Entry 6W5U (electron microscopy, 3.90 A resolution); this record covers chain A.

== Chain A ==
Protein: NPC intracellular cholesterol transporter 1
Source organism: Homo sapiens
UniProt: O15118 (NPC1_HUMAN); residue numbers follow UniProt; this construct covers 1-1278
Amino-acid sequence (1311 residues; numbered 1 to 1311; the number before each row is that of its first residue):
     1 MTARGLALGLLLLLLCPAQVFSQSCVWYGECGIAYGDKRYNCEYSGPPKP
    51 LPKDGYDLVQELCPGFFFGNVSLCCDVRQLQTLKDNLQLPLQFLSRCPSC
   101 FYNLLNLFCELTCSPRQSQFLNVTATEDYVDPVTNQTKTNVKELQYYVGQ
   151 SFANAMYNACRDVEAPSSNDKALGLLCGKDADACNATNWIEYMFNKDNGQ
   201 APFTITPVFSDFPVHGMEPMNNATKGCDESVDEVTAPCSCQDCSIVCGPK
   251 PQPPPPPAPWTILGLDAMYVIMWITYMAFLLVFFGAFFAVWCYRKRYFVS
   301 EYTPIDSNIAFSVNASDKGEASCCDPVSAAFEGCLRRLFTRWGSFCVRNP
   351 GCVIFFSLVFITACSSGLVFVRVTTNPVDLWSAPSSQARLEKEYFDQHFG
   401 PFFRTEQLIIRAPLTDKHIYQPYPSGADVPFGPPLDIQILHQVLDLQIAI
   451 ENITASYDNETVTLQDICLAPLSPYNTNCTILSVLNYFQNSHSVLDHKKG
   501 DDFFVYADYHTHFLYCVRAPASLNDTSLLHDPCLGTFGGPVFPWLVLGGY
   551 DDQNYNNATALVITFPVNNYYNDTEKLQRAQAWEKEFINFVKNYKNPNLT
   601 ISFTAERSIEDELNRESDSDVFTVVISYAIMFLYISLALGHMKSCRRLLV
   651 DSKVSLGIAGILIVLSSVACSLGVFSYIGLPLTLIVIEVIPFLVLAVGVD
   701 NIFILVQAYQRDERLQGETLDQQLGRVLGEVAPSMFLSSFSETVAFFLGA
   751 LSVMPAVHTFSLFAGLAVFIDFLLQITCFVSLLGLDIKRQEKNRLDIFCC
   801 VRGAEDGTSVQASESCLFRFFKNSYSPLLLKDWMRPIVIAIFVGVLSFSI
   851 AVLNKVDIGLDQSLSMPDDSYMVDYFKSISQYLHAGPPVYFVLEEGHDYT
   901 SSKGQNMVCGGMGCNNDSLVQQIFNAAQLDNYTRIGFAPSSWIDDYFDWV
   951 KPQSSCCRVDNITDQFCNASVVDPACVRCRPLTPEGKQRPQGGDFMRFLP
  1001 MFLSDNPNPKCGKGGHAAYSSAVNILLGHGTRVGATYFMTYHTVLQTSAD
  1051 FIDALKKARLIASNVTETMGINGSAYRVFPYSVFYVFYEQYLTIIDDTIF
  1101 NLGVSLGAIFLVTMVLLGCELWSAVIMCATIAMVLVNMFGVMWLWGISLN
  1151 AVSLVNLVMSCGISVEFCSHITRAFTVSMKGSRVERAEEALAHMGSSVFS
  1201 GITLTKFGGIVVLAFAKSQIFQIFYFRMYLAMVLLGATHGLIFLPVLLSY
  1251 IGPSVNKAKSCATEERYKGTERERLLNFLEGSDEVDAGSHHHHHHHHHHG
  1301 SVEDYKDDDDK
Not modelled in the structure: 1-22, 296-325, 642-649, 795-814, 1256-1311
Sequence notes: expression tag (1279-1311)
Curated features (UniProtKB/Swiss-Prot):
  - region: Leu-175 to Ile-205 (Important for cholesterol binding and cholesterol transfer from NPC1 to liposomes), Leu-1275 to Phe-1278 (Required for location in lysosomes)
  - motif: Leu-1275 to Phe-1278 (Di-leucine motif)
  - binding site (cholesterol): Asn-41, Gln-79
  - site: Phe-108 (Important for cholesterol binding)
  - glycosylation (N-linked (GlcNAc...) asparagine): Asn-70, Asn-122, Asn-135, Asn-158, Asn-185, Asn-222, Asn-452, Asn-459, Asn-478, Asn-524, Asn-557, Asn-572, Asn-598, Asn-916, Asn-931, Asn-961, Asn-968, Asn-1064, Asn-1072
  - natural variant: Cys-63 (C63R: In NPC1), Cys-74 (C74Y: In NPC1), Gln-92 (Q92R: In NPC1), Cys-113 (C113R: In NPC1), Thr-137 (T137M: In NPC1), Pro-166 (P166S: In NPC1), Cys-177 (C177G: In NPC1; C177Y: In NPC1), Asn-222 (N222S: In NPC1), Val-231 (V231G: In NPC1), Pro-237 (P237S: No effect on function), Asp-242 (D242H: In NPC1; D242N: In NPC1), Cys-247 (C247Y: In NPC1), 124 further natural variant entries in UniProt
  - mutagenesis: Cys-25 to Pro-257 (Decreases affinity for NPC2. Abolishes cholesterol transfer from NPC2 to NPC1), Val-26 to Trp-27 (Nearly abolishes 25-hydroxycholesterol binding. Reduces cholesterol binding), Arg-39 to Asn-41 (Strongly reduces cholesterol and 25-hydroxycholesterol binding), Asn-41 (N41A: Nearly abolishes cholesterol and 25-hydroxycholesterol binding), Cys-63 (C63S: Loss of function), Asn-70 (N70Q: Reduces glycosylation; when associated with Q-122 and Q-185. No effect on cholesterol and 25-hydroxycholesterol binding), Cys-74 to Cys-75 (Loss of function), Thr-82 to Leu-83 (Strongly reduces cholesterol and 25-hydroxycholesterol binding), Gln-88 (Q88A: Decreased affinity for NPC2 and decreased cholesterol transfer from NPC2 to NPC1; when associated with A-92 and A-96), Gln-92 (Q92A: Decreased affinity for NPC2 and decreased cholesterol transfer from NPC2 to NPC1; when associated with A-88 and A-96), Arg-96 (R96A: Decreased affinity for NPC2 and decreased cholesterol transfer from NPC2 to NPC1; when associated with A-88 and A-92), Cys-97 (C97S: Loss of function), 26 further mutagenesis entries in UniProt
Cystine bridges: Cys-25/Cys-74, Cys-31/Cys-42, Cys-63/Cys-109, Cys-75/Cys-113, Cys-97/Cys-238, Cys-177/Cys-184, Cys-227/Cys-243, Cys-240/Cys-247, Cys-468/Cys-479, Cys-516/Cys-533, Cys-909/Cys-914, Cys-956/Cys-1011, Cys-957/Cys-979, Cys-967/Cys-976
Covalently attached groups: N-acetylglucosamine (NAG) linked to Asn-158, Asn-222, Asn-452, Asn-478, Asn-598, Asn-916, Asn-931, Asn-961, Asn-968, Asn-1064; glycan linked to Asn-557

== Summary ==
Covalently linked N-acetylglucosamine: at Asn-158, Asn-222, Asn-452, Asn-478, Asn-598 and Asn-916 and 4 more.
UniProt lists cholesterol-binding residues Asn-41 and Gln-79 and 83 mutagenesis sites.
Chain A is NPC intracellular cholesterol transporter 1 (Homo sapiens); the structure, NPC1 structure in GDN
micelles at pH 5.5, conformation b, was determined by electron microscopy (same publication as 6W5R, 6W5S,
6W5T and 6W5V).
